Entry 3EPS (X-ray diffraction, 2.80 A resolution); this record covers chain A.

# Chain A
Protein: Isocitrate dehydrogenase kinase/phosphatase
Source organism: Escherichia coli O157:H7
Notes: EC 2.7.11.5, 3.1.3.-
UniProt: Q8X607 (ACEK_ECO57); numbering as in UniProt (aligned over 2-578)
Chain sequence (578 residues; each row starts with the number of its first residue):
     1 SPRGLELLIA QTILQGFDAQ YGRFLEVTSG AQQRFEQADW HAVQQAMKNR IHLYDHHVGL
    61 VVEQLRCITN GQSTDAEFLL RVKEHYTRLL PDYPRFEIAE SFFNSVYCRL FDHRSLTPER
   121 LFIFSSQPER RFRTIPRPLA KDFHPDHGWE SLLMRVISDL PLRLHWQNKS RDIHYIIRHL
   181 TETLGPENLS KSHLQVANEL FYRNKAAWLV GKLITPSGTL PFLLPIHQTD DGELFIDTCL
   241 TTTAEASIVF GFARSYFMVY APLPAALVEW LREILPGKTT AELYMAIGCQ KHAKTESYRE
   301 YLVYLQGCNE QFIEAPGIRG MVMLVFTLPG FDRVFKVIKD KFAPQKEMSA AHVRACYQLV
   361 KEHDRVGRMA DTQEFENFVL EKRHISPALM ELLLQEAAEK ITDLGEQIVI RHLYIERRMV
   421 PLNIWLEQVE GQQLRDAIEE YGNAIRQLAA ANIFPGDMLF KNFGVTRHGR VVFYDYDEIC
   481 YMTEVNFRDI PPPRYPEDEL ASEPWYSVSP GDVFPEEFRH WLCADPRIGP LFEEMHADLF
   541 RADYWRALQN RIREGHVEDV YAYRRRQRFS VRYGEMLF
Unresolved in the structure: 1, 497-503, 575-578
Sequence notes: expression tag (1)
Metal / ion sites: Mg2+: Asn462, Asp475 (together with ATP)
Small-molecule neighbours:
  - adenosine monophosphate (AMP): Tyr54, Ser101, Asn104, Ser105, Cys108, His113, Leu116, Lys291, Lys294, Thr295, Tyr298, Phe375, Glu376, Asn377, Phe378
  - ATP (adenosine-5'-triphosphate): Ala315, Pro316, Gly317, Ile318, Gly320, Met321, Val322, Met323, Val325, Val334, Lys336, Lys346, Glu416, Arg417, Arg418, Met419, Pro421, Lys461, Asn462, Tyr474, Asp475, Tyr476, Asp477, Glu478
UniProt features mapped onto this chain:
  - active site: Asp371
  - binding site (ATP): Ala315 to Met321, Lys336

# Summary
Chain A binds adenosine monophosphate and ATP. The Mg2+ site is built by Asn462 and Asp475. UniProt lists
active-site residue Asp371 and 8 ATP-binding residues.
Chain A is Isocitrate dehydrogenase kinase/phosphatase (Escherichia coli O157:H7); the structure, The crystal
structure of isocitrate dehydrogenase kinase/phosphatase from E. coli, was determined by X-ray diffraction
together with 3LC6 from the same study.
